PDB entry 5MPB | electron microscopy, 7.80 A resolution (low resolution: residue-level contacts below are approximate; hydrogen-bond / salt-bridge calls are withheld) | chains A and G of the 47 polymer chains in the assembly

Chain A:
Molecule: Proteasome subunit alpha type-1
Organism: Saccharomyces cerevisiae (strain ATCC 204508 / S288c)
Notes: EC 3.4.25.1
UniProtKB: P21243 (PSA1_YEAST); residues -8 to 243 here correspond to UniProt positions 1-252 (UniProt number = residue number + 9)
Sequence (252 residues; each row starts with the number of its first residue; numbers below 1 keep their minus sign (Met-8 is residue -8)):
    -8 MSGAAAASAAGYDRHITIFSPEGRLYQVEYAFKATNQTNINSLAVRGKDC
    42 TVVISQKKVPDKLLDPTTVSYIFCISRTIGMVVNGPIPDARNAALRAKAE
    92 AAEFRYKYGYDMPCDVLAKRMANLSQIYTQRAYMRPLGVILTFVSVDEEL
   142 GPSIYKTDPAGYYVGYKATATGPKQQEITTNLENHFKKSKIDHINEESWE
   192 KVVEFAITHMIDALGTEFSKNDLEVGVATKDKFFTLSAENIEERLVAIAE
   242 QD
Not modelled in the structure: -8 to 1, 243

Chain G:
Molecule: Probable proteasome subunit alpha type-7
Organism: Saccharomyces cerevisiae (strain ATCC 204508 / S288c)
Notes: EC 3.4.25.1
UniProtKB: P21242 (PSA7_YEAST); residues -3 to 284 here correspond to UniProt positions 1-288 (UniProt number = residue number + 4)
Sequence (288 residues; row label = number of the first residue in the row; numbers below 1 keep their minus sign (Met-3 is residue -3)):
    -3 MTSIGTGYDLSNSVFSPDGRNFQVEYAVKAVENGTTSIGIKCNDGVVFAV
    47 EKLITSKLLVPQKNVKIQVVDRHIGCVYSGLIPDGRHLVNRGREEAASFK
    97 KLYKTPIPIPAFADRLGQYVQAHTLYNSVRPFGVSTIFGGVDKNGAHLYM
   147 LEPSGSYWGYKGAATGKGRQSAKAELEKLVDHHPEGLSAREAVKQAAKII
   197 YLAHEDNKEKDFELEISWCSLSETNGLHKFVKGDLLQEAIDFAQKEINGD
   247 DDEDEDDSDNVMSSDDENAPVATNANATTDQEGDIHLE
Not modelled in the structure: -3 to 1, 245-284
Curated features (UniProtKB/Swiss-Prot):
  - modified residue: Thr-2 (N-acetylthreonine)

Interface between chain A and chain G:
Contacting residue pairs (63; chain A residue first):
  Arg5(A) - Tyr4(G)
  His6(A) - Gly3(G)
  His6(A) - Tyr4(G)
  His6(A) - Val10(G)
  Ile7(A) - Ser7(G)
  Tyr17(A) - Tyr4(G)
  Gln18(A) - Tyr4(G)
  Gln18(A) - Val10(G)
  Gln18(A) - Phe11(G)
  Tyr21(A) - Tyr4(G)
  Tyr21(A) - Phe11(G)
  Tyr21(A) - Ser12(G)
  Tyr21(A) - Pro13(G)
  Tyr21(A) - Asp14(G)
  Ala22(A) - Phe11(G)
  Lys24(A) - Pro13(G)
  Lys24(A) - Asp14(G)
  Lys53(A) - Lys157(G)
  Lys53(A) - Glu173(G)
  Lys53(A) - Asp177(G)
  Leu54(A) - Tyr156(G)
  Leu54(A) - Lys157(G)
  Leu54(A) - Gly158(G)
  Leu55(A) - Trp154(G)
  Leu55(A) - Gly155(G)
  Leu55(A) - Tyr156(G)
  Leu55(A) - Lys157(G)
  Asp56(A) - Lys37(G)
  Asp56(A) - Gly155(G)
  Asp56(A) - Tyr156(G)
  Asp56(A) - Lys157(G)
  Thr59(A) - Trp154(G)
  Thr59(A) - Gly155(G)
  Ser61(A) - Tyr153(G)
  Ser61(A) - Trp154(G)
  Tyr62(A) - Trp154(G)
  Ile78(A) - Ser152(G)
  Pro79(A) - Arg16(G)
  Pro79(A) - Gln117(G)
  Pro79(A) - Ser150(G)
  Pro79(A) - Gly151(G)
  Asp80(A) - Arg16(G)
  Asp80(A) - Gln117(G)
  Arg82(A) - Gln114(G)
  Arg82(A) - Ser152(G)
  Arg82(A) - Tyr153(G)
  Arg82(A) - Trp154(G)
  Asn83(A) - Gln114(G)
  Asn83(A) - Gln117(G)
  Asn83(A) - Leu121(G)
  Leu86(A) - Arg111(G)
  Leu86(A) - Gln114(G)
  Tyr124(A) - Leu121(G)
  Tyr124(A) - Tyr122(G)
  Tyr124(A) - Asn123(G)
  Met125(A) - Leu121(G)
  Arg126(A) - Ser9(G)
  Arg126(A) - Phe11(G)
  Arg126(A) - Arg16(G)
  Arg126(A) - Thr120(G)
  Arg126(A) - Leu121(G)
  Pro127(A) - Phe11(G)
  Leu128(A) - Leu121(G)
Also at the interface, not in a pair above, chain A (32 interface residues in all): Ala25, Gln28, Pro57, Arg87, Ala123, Gly129
Also at the interface, not in a pair above, chain G (33 interface residues in all): Thr2, Gly15, Lys169, Val176

Overview:
32 residues of chain A and 33 residues of chain G are in contact.
Chain A is Proteasome subunit alpha type-1 and chain G is Probable proteasome subunit alpha type-7, both from
Saccharomyces cerevisiae (strain ATCC 204508 / S288c); the structure, 26S proteasome in presence of AMP-PNP
(s3), was determined by electron microscopy, deposited together with 5MP9, 5MPA, 5MPC, 5MPD and 5MPE.
